9D1W - chains A and H of the 8 polymer chains in the assembly; structure by electron microscopy, 3.44 A resolution.

[Chain A]
Protein: HIV-1 BG505 DS-SOSIP gp120
From: Human immunodeficiency virus 1
UniProt: Q2N0S6 (Q2N0S6_9HIV1); the construct lacks a stretch of the UniProt sequence and is renumbered around it, so the offset changes along the chain: 31-141 = UniProt 30-140; 150-185 = UniProt 141-176; 189-309 = UniProt 188-308; 312-321 = UniProt 309-318; 2 more segments
Sequence (481 residues; each row starts with the number of its first residue; note: 14 numbers in that range are skipped by the numbering (no residue carries them; nothing is unmodelled there); a row labelled like 185A-185K holds insertion residues (185A, then the next letters in order)):
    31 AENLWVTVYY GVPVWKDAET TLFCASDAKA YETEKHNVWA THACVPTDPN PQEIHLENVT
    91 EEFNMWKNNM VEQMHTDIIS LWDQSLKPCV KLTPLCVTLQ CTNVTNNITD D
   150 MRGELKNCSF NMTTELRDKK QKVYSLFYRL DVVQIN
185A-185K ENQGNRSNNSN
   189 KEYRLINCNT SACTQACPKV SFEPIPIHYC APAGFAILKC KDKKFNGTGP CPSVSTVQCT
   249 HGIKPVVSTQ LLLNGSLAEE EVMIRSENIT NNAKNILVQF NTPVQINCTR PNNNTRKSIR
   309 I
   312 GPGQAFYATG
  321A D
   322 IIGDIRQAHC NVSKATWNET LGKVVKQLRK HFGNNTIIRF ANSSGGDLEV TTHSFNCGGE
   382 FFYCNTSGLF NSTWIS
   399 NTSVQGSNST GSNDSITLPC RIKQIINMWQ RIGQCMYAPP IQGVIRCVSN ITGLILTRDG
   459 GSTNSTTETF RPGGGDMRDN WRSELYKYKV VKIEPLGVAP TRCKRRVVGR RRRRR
Not modelled in the structure: 31-33, 185A-185K, 399-409, 506-513
Sequence notes: conflict Cys201 (Ile200 in Q2N0S6), Asn332 (Thr330 in Q2N0S6), Cys433 (Ala430 in Q2N0S6), Cys501 (Ala498 in Q2N0S6); expression tag (509-513)
Cystine bridges: Cys54-Cys74, Cys119-Cys205, Cys126-Cys196, Cys131-Cys157, Cys201-Cys433, Cys218-Cys247, Cys228-Cys239, Cys296-Cys331, Cys378-Cys445, Cys385-Cys418
Covalent attachments: N-acetylglucosamine (NAG) linked to Asn88, Asn133, Asn156, Asn197, Asn234, Asn262, Asn276, Asn295, Asn301, Asn332, Asn339, Asn355, Asn363, Asn386, Asn392, Asn448; glycan linked to Asn160

[Chain H]
Protein: PGDM1400 heavy chain
From: Homo sapiens
Sequence (245 residues; numbered 1 to 222 plus 23 insertion-coded residues; the number before each row is that of its first residue; a row labelled like 82A-82C holds insertion residues (82A, then the next letters in order)):
     1 QAQLTQSGPE VRKPGTSVKV SCKAPGNTLK TYDLHWVRSV PGQGLQWMGW IS
   52A H
    53 EGDKKVIVER FKAKVTIDWD RSTNTAYLQL
82A-82C SGL
    83 TSGDTAVYYC AKGSKHRL
100A-100S RDYALYDDDGALNWAVDVD
   101 YLSNLEFWGQ GTAVTVSSAS TKGPSVFPLA PSSKSTSGGT AALGCLVKDY FPEPVTVSWN
   161 SGALTSGVHT FPAVLQSSGL YSLSSVVTVP SSSLGTQTYI CNVNHKPSNT KVDKKVEPKS
   221 CD
Not modelled in the structure: 1, 119-222
Modified positions: Tyr100F (O-sulfo-L-tyrosine; TYS)
Cystine bridges: Cys22-Cys92

[Interface between chain A and chain H]
Residue-residue contacts (9):
  Pro124(A) - Asp100I(H)
  Thr162(A) - Gly100J(H)
  Arg166(A) - Tyr100F(H)  hydrogen bond (backbone-backbone)
  Arg166(A) - Asp100G(H)  salt bridge
  Arg166(A) - Asp100H(H)  salt bridge
  Asp167(A) - Tyr100C(H)
  Asp167(A) - Ala100D(H)
  Lys169(A) - Tyr100F(H)
  Lys169(A) - Gly100J(H)
Also at the interface, not in a pair above, chain A (6 interface residues in all): Thr123
Also at the interface, not in a pair above, chain H (9 interface residues in all): Leu100E, Asn100M

[Summary]
The interface between chain A and chain H involves 6 residues on one side and 9 on the other; the contacts
include 1 hydrogen bond and 2 salt bridges. Polar pairs include Arg166(A)-Asp100G(H), Arg166(A)-Asp100H(H) and
Arg166(A)-Tyr100F(H).
Chain A is HIV-1 BG505 DS-SOSIP gp120 (Human immunodeficiency virus 1) and chain H is PGDM1400 heavy chain
(Homo sapiens); the structure, Cryo-EM structure of PGDM1400 Fab bound to HIV-1 BG505 DS-SOSIP.664 Env trimer,
was determined by electron microscopy (same publication as 9D3D).
